PDB entry 7MUE | electron microscopy, 2.80 A resolution | chains XH and XF of the 72 polymer chains in the assembly

Chain XH:
Name: Type IV secretion protein IcmK
From: Legionella pneumophila
UniProtKB: A0A2S6FBG9 (A0A2S6FBG9_LEGPN); numbering as in UniProt (aligned over 1-361)
Sequence (361 residues; row label = number of the first residue in the row):
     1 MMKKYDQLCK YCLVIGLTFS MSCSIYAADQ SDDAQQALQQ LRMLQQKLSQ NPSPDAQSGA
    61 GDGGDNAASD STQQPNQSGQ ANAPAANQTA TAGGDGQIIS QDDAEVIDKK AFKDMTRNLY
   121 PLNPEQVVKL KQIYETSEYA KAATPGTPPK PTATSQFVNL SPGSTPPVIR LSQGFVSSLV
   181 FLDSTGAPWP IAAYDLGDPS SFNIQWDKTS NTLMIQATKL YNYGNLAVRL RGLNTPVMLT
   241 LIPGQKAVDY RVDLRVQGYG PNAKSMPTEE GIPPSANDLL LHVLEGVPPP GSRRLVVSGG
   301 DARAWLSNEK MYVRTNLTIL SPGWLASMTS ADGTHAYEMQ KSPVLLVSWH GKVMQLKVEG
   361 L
Not modelled in the structure: 1-103, 264-361

Chain XF:
Name: DotF
From: Legionella pneumophila
UniProtKB: O54615 (O54615_LEGPN); numbering as in UniProt (aligned over 1-269)
Sequence (269 residues; row label = number of the first residue in the row):
     1 MMAEHDQNND EYKFAELDSY DMDQAGESDL DSEASYQSGK EGLTKKKDIK RNALIAIGAV
    61 VFIMVMYKII GWMFFSDKSS QVTSKPAIPP VTQVATPQPV QTIPTTTPIQ QVQPTTIIED
   121 DPDLKKKVSA IEMTQQSLRS EVNALSEQIN AVNNNIKNLN AQIVNLNQII GNMSNQIARQ
   181 SEVINVLMAR TTPKKVVKVS RPIVQARIIY YIQAVIPGRA WLIGSNGSTL TVREGSKIPG
   241 YGMVKLIDSL QGRILTSSGQ VIKFSQEDS
Not modelled in the structure: 1-206

How chain XH and chain XF interact:
Residue-residue contacts (17):
  Lys150(XH) - Glu267(XF)  hydrogen bond (side chain-backbone)
  Lys150(XH) - Ser269(XF)
  Thr152(XH) - Asp268(XF)
  Gln156(XH) - Gln213(XF)
  Thr165(XH) - Thr229(XF)  hydrogen bond
  Val168(XH) - Gln213(XF)
  Val168(XH) - Ala214(XF)  hydrophobic
  Val168(XH) - Trp221(XF)
  Arg170(XH) - Gln213(XF)  hydrogen bond (side chain-backbone)
  Arg170(XH) - Asp268(XF)  salt bridge
  Ile242(XH) - Ile216(XF)  hydrophobic
  Gln245(XH) - Ala214(XF)
  Gln245(XH) - Val215(XF)  hydrogen bond (side chain-backbone)
  Lys246(XH) - Gln251(XF)
  Lys246(XH) - Gly252(XF)
  Lys246(XH) - Phe264(XF)
  Lys246(XH) - Ser269(XF)
Interface residues without a listed pair, chain XH (11 interface residues in all): Tyr223, Ala247

Overview:
11 residues of chain XH face 12 of chain XF across their interface; the contacts include 4 hydrogen bonds and
1 salt bridge. Polar contacts include Arg170(XH)-Asp268(XF), Lys150(XH)-Glu267(XF) and Thr165(XH)-Thr229(XF).
Here chain XH is Type IV secretion protein IcmK and chain XF is DotF, both from Legionella pneumophila. Entry
7MUE (Legionella pneumophila Dot/Icm T4SS PR) was determined by electron microscopy (same publication as 7MUC,
7MUD, 7MUQ, 7MUS, 7MUV, 7MUW and 7MUY).
